Entry 4PJW (X-ray diffraction, 2.85 A resolution); this record covers chains A and B.

# Chain A
Protein: Cohesin subunit SA-2
Source organism: Homo sapiens
UniProtKB: Q8N3U4 (STAG2_HUMAN); residue numbers follow UniProt; this construct covers 80-1060
Sequence (981 residues; row label = number of the first residue in the row):
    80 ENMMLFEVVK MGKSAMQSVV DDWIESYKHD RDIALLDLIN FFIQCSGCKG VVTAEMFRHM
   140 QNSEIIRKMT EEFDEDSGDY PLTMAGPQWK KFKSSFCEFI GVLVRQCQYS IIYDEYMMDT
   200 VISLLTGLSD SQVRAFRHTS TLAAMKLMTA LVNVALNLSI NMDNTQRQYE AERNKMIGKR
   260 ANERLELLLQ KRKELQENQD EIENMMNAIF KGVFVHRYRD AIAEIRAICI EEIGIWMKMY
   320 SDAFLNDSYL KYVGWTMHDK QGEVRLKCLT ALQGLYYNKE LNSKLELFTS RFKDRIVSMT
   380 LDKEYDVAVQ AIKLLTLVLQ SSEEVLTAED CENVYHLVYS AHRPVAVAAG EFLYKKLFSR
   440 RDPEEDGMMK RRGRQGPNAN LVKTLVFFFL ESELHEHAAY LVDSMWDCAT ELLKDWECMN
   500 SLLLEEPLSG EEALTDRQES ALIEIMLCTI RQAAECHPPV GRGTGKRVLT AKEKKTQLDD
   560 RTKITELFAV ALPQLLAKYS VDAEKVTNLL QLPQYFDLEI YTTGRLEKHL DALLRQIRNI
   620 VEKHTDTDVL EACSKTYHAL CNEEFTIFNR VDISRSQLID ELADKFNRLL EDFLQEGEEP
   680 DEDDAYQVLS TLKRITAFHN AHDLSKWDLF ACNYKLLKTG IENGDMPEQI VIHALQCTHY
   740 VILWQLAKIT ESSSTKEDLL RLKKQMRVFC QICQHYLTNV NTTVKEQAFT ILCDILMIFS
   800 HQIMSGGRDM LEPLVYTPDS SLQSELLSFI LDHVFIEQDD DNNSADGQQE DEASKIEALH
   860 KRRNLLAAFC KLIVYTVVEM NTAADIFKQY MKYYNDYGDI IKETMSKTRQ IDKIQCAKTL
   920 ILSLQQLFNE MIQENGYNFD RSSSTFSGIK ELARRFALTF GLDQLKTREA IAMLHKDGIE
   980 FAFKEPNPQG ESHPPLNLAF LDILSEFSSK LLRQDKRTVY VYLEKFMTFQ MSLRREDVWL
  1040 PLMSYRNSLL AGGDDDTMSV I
Unresolved in the structure: 80-82, 92, 255-259, 439-454, 506-512, 544-547, 749-752, 837-852, 960-964, 992-993, 1036, 1049-1060
Modified / non-standard residues: Mse82, Mse255, Mse447, Mse448, Mse1057 (selenomethionine); Mse83, Mse90, Mse95, Mse135, Mse139, Mse148, Mse163, Mse196, Mse197, Mse224, Mse227, Mse241, Mse284, Mse285, Mse316, Mse318, Mse336, Mse378, Mse484, Mse498, Mse525, Mse725, Mse765, Mse796, Mse803, Mse809, Mse879, Mse890, Mse904, Mse930, Mse972, Mse1026, Mse1030, Mse1042 (selenomethionine; parent Met)
What the authors report for this chain:
  - mutagenesis - Y297A, Y297F, R298E, D326K, K330E, Y331A, Y331F, W334A, D793K, K870E: decreased binding to Sgo1
  - binding site for 2-(N-morpholino)-ethanesulfonic acid: Tyr297, Arg298, Tyr331
  - mutagenesis - Y297A, R298E: unchanged localization
  - mutagenesis - D793K: abolished localization
  - mutagenesis - K290E, D326K, K330E: abolished binding to Wapl
  - mutagenesis - Y331A, W334A: decreased binding to Wapl
  - mutagenesis - Y328A: unchanged binding to Wapl
  - mutagenesis - Y328A: unchanged binding to Sgo1
  - mutagenesis - K290E, D326K, K330E: decreased binding to GST-Wapl-M

# Chain B
Protein: Double-strand-break repair protein rad21 homolog
Source organism: Homo sapiens
UniProtKB: O60216 (RAD21_HUMAN); residue numbers follow UniProt; this construct covers 281-420
Sequence (140 residues; numbered 281 to 420; the number before each row is that of its first residue):
   281 VDPVEPMPTM TDQTTLVPNE EEAFALEPID ITVKETKAKR KRKLIVDSVK ELDSKTIRAQ
   341 LSDYSDIVTT LDLAPPTKKL MMWKETGGVE KLFSLPAQPL WNNRLLKLFT RCLTPLVPED
   401 LRKRRKGGEA DNLDEFLKEF
Unresolved in the structure: 281-320, 396-420
Modified / non-standard residues: Mse287, Mse290 (selenomethionine); Mse361, Mse362 (selenomethionine; parent Met)
What the authors report for this chain:
  - mutagenesis - P376DEL/A377DEL: abolished binding to Cohesin subunit SA-2 (chain A)

# How chain A and chain B interact
Contacting residue pairs (136; chain A residue first):
  Thr149(A) - Arg322(B)  hydrogen bond (backbone-side chain)
  Thr149(A) - Leu324(B)
  Glu150(A) - Arg322(B)
  Phe152(A) - Arg322(B)
  Phe152(A) - Leu324(B)  hydrophobic
  Glu154(A) - Arg322(B)  salt bridge
  Glu154(A) - Lys323(B)
  Glu154(A) - Leu324(B)  hydrogen bond (side chain-backbone)
  Asp155(A) - Lys323(B)  hydrogen bond (backbone-side chain)
  Ser156(A) - Lys323(B)
  Gly157(A) - Lys323(B)
  Gly157(A) - Ile325(B)
  Asp209(A) - Lys330(B)  salt bridge
  Ser210(A) - Lys330(B)
  Gln211(A) - Ile325(B)
  Gln211(A) - Val326(B)
  Gln211(A) - Asp327(B)  hydrogen bond (backbone-backbone)
  Gln211(A) - Ser328(B)
  Gln211(A) - Lys330(B)
  Val212(A) - Leu324(B)  hydrophobic
  Val212(A) - Ile325(B)
  Arg213(A) - Ile325(B)  hydrogen bond (backbone-backbone)
  Arg213(A) - Asp327(B)  salt bridge
  Arg216(A) - Asp327(B)  salt bridge
  His295(A) - Glu331(B)  salt bridge
  Arg296(A) - Lys330(B)
  Arg296(A) - Glu331(B)  salt bridge
  Arg298(A) - Glu331(B)  salt bridge
  Arg298(A) - Leu332(B)  hydrogen bond (backbone-backbone)
  Arg298(A) - Ser334(B)  hydrogen bond
  Arg298(A) - Ile337(B)
  Asp299(A) - Lys330(B)
  Ala300(A) - Val329(B)
  Ala300(A) - Lys330(B)  hydrogen bond (backbone-backbone)
  Ile301(A) - Asp327(B)
  Trp334(A) - Leu341(B)  hydrophobic
  His337(A) - Gln340(B)
  His337(A) - Leu341(B)
  His337(A) - Tyr344(B)
  Asp338(A) - Gln340(B)
  Asp338(A) - Ile347(B)
  Lys339(A) - Asp343(B)  hydrogen bond (side chain-backbone)
  Lys339(A) - Asp346(B)  salt bridge
  Lys339(A) - Ile347(B)
  Arg344(A) - Ile347(B)
  Arg374(A) - Tyr344(B)
  Arg374(A) - Ile347(B)
  Arg374(A) - Val348(B)
  Ser377(A) - Tyr344(B)
  Ser377(A) - Val348(B)
  Leu380(A) - Val348(B)
  Leu380(A) - Thr349(B)  hydrogen bond (backbone-backbone)
  Leu380(A) - Leu351(B)  hydrophobic
  Asp381(A) - Ile347(B)
  Lys382(A) - Asp346(B)  hydrogen bond (side chain-backbone)
  Lys382(A) - Ile347(B)  hydrogen bond (backbone-backbone)
  Tyr384(A) - Asp352(B)
  His415(A) - Leu351(B)
  Leu416(A) - Leu351(B)  hydrophobic
  Tyr418(A) - Leu353(B)
  Tyr418(A) - Ala354(B)  hydrogen bond (backbone-backbone)
  Ser419(A) - Asp352(B)
  Ala420(A) - Asp352(B)  hydrogen bond (backbone-backbone)
  Ala420(A) - Leu353(B)
  Ala420(A) - Ala354(B)
  Leu473(A) - Leu353(B)  hydrophobic
  Leu473(A) - Pro356(B)
  His474(A) - Ala354(B)  hydrogen bond (side chain-backbone)
  His474(A) - Pro355(B)  hydrogen bond (side chain-backbone)
  His474(A) - Pro356(B)
  Glu475(A) - Pro356(B)  hydrogen bond (backbone-backbone)
  Glu475(A) - Thr357(B)
  His476(A) - Pro355(B)  hydrogen bond (side chain-backbone)
  His476(A) - Pro356(B)
  His476(A) - Thr357(B)  hydrogen bond (side chain-backbone)
  His476(A) - Mse361(B)
  Ala478(A) - Mse361(B)
  Tyr479(A) - Ala354(B)  hydrophobic
  Tyr479(A) - Pro355(B)
  Tyr479(A) - Mse361(B)
  Glu523(A) - Lys358(B)  salt bridge
  Pro538(A) - Mse361(B)  hydrophobic
  Val539(A) - Mse361(B)
  Val539(A) - Glu365(B)
  Gly540(A) - Lys364(B)
  Asn587(A) - Lys358(B)  hydrogen bond
  Glu630(A) - Trp381(B)
  Lys634(A) - Trp381(B)
  His637(A) - Asn382(B)  hydrogen bond
  Ala696(A) - Trp381(B)
  Asn699(A) - Pro379(B)
  Asn699(A) - Leu380(B)
  Asn699(A) - Trp381(B)
  Asn699(A) - Leu385(B)
  Ala700(A) - Asn382(B)  hydrogen bond (backbone-side chain)
  Gln735(A) - Gln378(B)  hydrogen bond
  Tyr739(A) - Gln378(B)
  Leu742(A) - Leu385(B)
  Leu742(A) - Leu388(B)
  Trp743(A) - Asn382(B)
  Trp743(A) - Arg384(B)
  Trp743(A) - Leu385(B)
  Gln786(A) - Gln378(B)
  Thr789(A) - Ala377(B)
  Thr789(A) - Gln378(B)  hydrogen bond
  Asp793(A) - Pro376(B)
  Asp793(A) - Ala377(B)  hydrogen bond (side chain-backbone)
  Asp793(A) - Gln378(B)  hydrogen bond (side chain-backbone)
  Mse796(A) - Phe389(B)  hydrophobic
  Mse796(A) - Cys392(B)  hydrogen bond (backbone-side chain)
  Mse796(A) - Leu393(B)  hydrophobic
  Ile797(A) - Cys392(B)
  Gln801(A) - Cys392(B)
  Gln801(A) - Thr394(B)
  Ile802(A) - Arg391(B)
  Arg807(A) - Arg391(B)
  Leu810(A) - Arg391(B)
  Ile855(A) - Leu360(B)  hydrophobic
  Ile855(A) - Trp363(B)
  Glu856(A) - Trp363(B)
  His859(A) - Trp363(B)  hydrogen bond
  Asn863(A) - Ala377(B)  hydrogen bond (side chain-backbone)
  Ala867(A) - Ala377(B)  hydrophobic
  Cys869(A) - Phe373(B)  hydrophobic
  Lys870(A) - Leu372(B)  hydrogen bond (side chain-backbone)
  Lys870(A) - Phe373(B)
  Lys870(A) - Leu375(B)  hydrogen bond (side chain-backbone)
  Tyr874(A) - Leu393(B)  hydrogen bond (side chain-backbone)
  Tyr874(A) - Thr394(B)
  Tyr874(A) - Pro395(B)
  Asp898(A) - Val369(B)
  Ile899(A) - Val369(B)
  Ile899(A) - Leu372(B)  hydrophobic
  Ile899(A) - Phe373(B)
  Glu902(A) - Phe373(B)
  Thr903(A) - Phe373(B)
Also at the interface, not in a pair above, chain A (91 interface residues in all): Asp153, Tyr297, Arg305, Ser633, Asp702, His738, Leu745, Ala746, Ile790, Ser799, Arg862, Ala866, Val873, Ile910
Also at the interface, not in a pair above, chain B (57 interface residues in all): Asp333, Thr350, Lys359
Interface features reported in the paper:
  - residue pairs: Thr149(A)-Leu324(B) (hydrophobic contact), Phe152(A)-Leu324(B) (hydrophobic contact), Glu154(A)-Arg322(B) (salt bridge), Asp209(A)-Lys330(B) (salt bridge), Val212(A)-Leu324(B) (hydrophobic contact), Arg213(A)-Asp327(B) (salt bridge), Arg298(A)-Glu331(B) (salt bridge), Asp793(A)-Ala377(B) (hydrogen bond), Asp793(A)-Gln378(B) (hydrogen bond)
  - interface residues, chain A: Leu416(A), Leu473(A), His474(A), His476(A), Tyr479(A), Leu742(A), Trp743(A), Leu745(A), Mse796(A), Ile797(A), Lys870(A)
  - hot spots on chain A (mutagenesis) - D793K: abolished binding to Double-strand-break repair protein rad21 homolog (chain B)
  - interface residues, chain B: Leu351(B), Leu353(B), Ala354(B), Pro355(B), Pro356(B), Leu385(B), Leu388(B), Phe389(B)

# Summary
91 residues of chain A and 57 residues of chain B are in contact; the contacts include 32 hydrogen bonds and 9
salt bridges. Polar pairs include Glu154(A)-Arg322(B), Asp209(A)-Lys330(B) and Arg213(A)-Asp327(B). The
authors report hydrophobic contacts between Thr149(A) and Leu324(B), Phe152(A) and Leu324(B) and Val212(A) and
Leu324(B); salt bridges between Glu154(A) and Arg322(B), Asp209(A) and Lys330(B) and Arg213(A) and Asp327(B)
among others; hydrogen bonds between Asp793(A) and Ala377(B) and Asp793(A) and Gln378(B). From the paper: a
binding site for 2-(N-morpholino)-ethanesulfonic acid at Tyr297(A), Arg298(A) and Tyr331(A); Y297A, Y297F and
R298E of chain A, among others, reduce binding to Sgo1; 13 substitutions were tested in all.
Here chain A is Cohesin subunit SA-2 and chain B is Double-strand-break repair protein rad21 homolog, both
from Homo sapiens. Entry 4PJW (crystal structure of human Stromal Antigen 2 (SA2) in complex with Sister
Chromatid Cohesion protein 1 ...) was determined by X-ray diffraction together with 4PK7 and 4PJU from the
same study.
